2K20 - chains A and B; structure by solution NMR.

[Chain A]
Molecule: Partitioning-defective 3 homolog
Organism: Rattus norvegicus
Notes: fragment: PDZ 3 domain
UniProt: Q9Z340 (PARD3_RAT); residues 7-110 here correspond to UniProt positions 582-685 (UniProt number = residue number + 575)
Chain sequence (104 residues; numbered 7 to 110; the number before each row is that of its first residue):
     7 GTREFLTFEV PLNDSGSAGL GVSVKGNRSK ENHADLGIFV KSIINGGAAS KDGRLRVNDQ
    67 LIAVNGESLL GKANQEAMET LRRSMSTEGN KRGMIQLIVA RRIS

[Chain B]
Molecule: Protein tyrosine phosphatase and tensin homolog
Organism: Rattus norvegicus
UniProt: O54857 (O54857_RAT); residues 3-13 here correspond to UniProt positions 393-403 (UniProt number = residue number + 390)
Chain sequence (11 residues; numbered 3 to 13; the number before each row is that of its first residue):
     3 DEDQHSQITK V
UniProt features mapped onto this chain:
  - motif: T11 to V13 (PDZ domain-binding)
  - modified residue: T11 (Phosphothreonine)

[How chain A and chain B interact]
Contacting residue pairs (34; chain A residue first):
  A24(A) - V13(B)
  G25(A) - V13(B)
  L26(A) - V13(B)
  G27(A) - V13(B)
  V28(A) - T11(B)
  V28(A) - K12(B)
  V28(A) - V13(B)
  S29(A) - I10(B)
  S29(A) - T11(B)
  V30(A) - Q9(B)
  V30(A) - I10(B)
  V30(A) - T11(B)
  V30(A) - V13(B)
  K31(A) - E4(B)
  K31(A) - S8(B)
  K31(A) - Q9(B)
  K31(A) - I10(B)
  G32(A) - S8(B)
  N33(A) - D3(B)
  N33(A) - E4(B)
  R34(A) - D3(B)
  R34(A) - E4(B)
  R34(A) - D5(B)
  S35(A) - D3(B)
  S35(A) - D5(B)
  K36(A) - D3(B)
  H39(A) - D5(B)
  K47(A) - I10(B)
  M84(A) - Q9(B)
  M84(A) - T11(B)
  L87(A) - V13(B)
  R88(A) - K12(B)
  R88(A) - V13(B)
  M91(A) - V13(B)
Other interface residues (no listed pair), chain A (20 interface residues in all): I50

[Summary]
The interface between chain A and chain B involves 20 residues on one side and 9 on the other.
Chain A is Partitioning-defective 3 homolog and chain B is Protein tyrosine phosphatase and tensin homolog,
both from Rattus norvegicus; the structure, Solution structure of Par-3 PDZ3 in complex with PTEN peptide, was
determined by solution NMR.
